PDB entry 8QMW | X-ray diffraction, 1.75 A resolution | chains B and F of the 8 polymer chains in the assembly

# Chain B
Name: RubisCO large subunit
Source organism: synthetic construct
Notes: EC 4.1.1.39
Chain sequence (457 residues; each row starts with the number of its first residue):
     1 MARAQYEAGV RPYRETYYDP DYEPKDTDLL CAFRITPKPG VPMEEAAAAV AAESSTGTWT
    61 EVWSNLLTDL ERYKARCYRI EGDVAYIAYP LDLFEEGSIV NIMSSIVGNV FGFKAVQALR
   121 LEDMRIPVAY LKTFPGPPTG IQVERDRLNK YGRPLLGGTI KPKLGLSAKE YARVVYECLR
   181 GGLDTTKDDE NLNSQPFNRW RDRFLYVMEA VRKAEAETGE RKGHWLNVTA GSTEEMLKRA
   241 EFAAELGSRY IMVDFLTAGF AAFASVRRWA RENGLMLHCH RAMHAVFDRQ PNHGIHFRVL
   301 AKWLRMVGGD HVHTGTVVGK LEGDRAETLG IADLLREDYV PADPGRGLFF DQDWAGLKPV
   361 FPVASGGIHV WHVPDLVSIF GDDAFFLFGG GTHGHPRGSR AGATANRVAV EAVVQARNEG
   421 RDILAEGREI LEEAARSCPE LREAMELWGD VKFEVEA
Unresolved in the structure: 1-4, 456-457
Modified residues: Lys187 (lysine nz-carboxylic acid; KCX)
Bound ions: Mg2+: Lys187, Asp189, Glu190 (together with 2-carboxyarabinitol-1,5-diphosphate)
Small-molecule neighbours:
  - 2-carboxyarabinitol-1,5-diphosphate (CAP), molecule 1: Glu53, Thr58, Trp59, Asn109
  - 2-carboxyarabinitol-1,5-diphosphate (CAP), molecule 2: Thr159, Lys161, Lys163, Lys187, Asp189, Glu190, His280, Arg281, His284, His313, Gly315, Lys320, Leu321, Ser365, Gly366, Gly367, Leu387, Phe388, Gly389, Gly390
What the authors report for this chain:
  - mutagenesis - L192I: decreased catalytic activity on AncSSU
  - mutagenesis - G158C: decreased catalytic activity on in the absence of AncSSU
  - mutagenesis - G158C/L192I: decreased catalytic activity on with AncSSU

# Chain F
Name: RubisCO small subunit
Source organism: synthetic construct
Chain sequence (105 residues; row label = number of the first residue in the row):
     1 MHTETFSYLP PLTDEEIKKQ VEYILKNGWI PGIEYTDEPG PHNSYWSFWK LPFFNAETAE
    61 EVMEELEACR EANPDCYIKI TGYDNIRQGQ VLSFVAYRPH HHHHH
Unresolved in the structure: 100-105

# Chain B / chain F interface
Pairs across the interface (50; chain B residue first):
  Ile141(B) - Arg87(F)
  Gln142(B) - Arg87(F)
  Arg145(B) - Arg87(F)
  Asn149(B) - Glu4(F)
  Asn149(B) - Asn43(F)
  Lys150(B) - Glu4(F)  salt bridge
  Tyr151(B) - Thr5(F)  hydrogen bond (backbone-side chain)
  Tyr151(B) - Gln90(F)
  Tyr151(B) - Leu92(F)
  Tyr151(B) - Ser93(F)  hydrogen bond (backbone-backbone)
  Gly152(B) - Val91(F)  hydrogen bond (backbone-backbone)
  Gly152(B) - Leu92(F)
  Arg153(B) - Glu4(F)  salt bridge
  Arg153(B) - Thr5(F)
  Gly181(B) - Tyr8(F)
  Gly182(B) - Tyr8(F)  hydrogen bond (backbone-side chain)
  Glu215(B) - Pro41(F)
  Thr218(B) - Met1(F)
  Thr218(B) - His2(F)  hydrogen bond (backbone-backbone)
  Gly219(B) - Met1(F)
  Gly219(B) - Pro41(F)
  Glu220(B) - His2(F)
  Glu220(B) - Thr3(F)
  Glu220(B) - Glu4(F)  hydrogen bond (side chain-backbone)
  Arg221(B) - Pro41(F)  hydrogen bond (side chain-backbone)
  Arg221(B) - Ser44(F)  hydrogen bond
  Asp383(B) - Arg87(F)  salt bridge
  Arg407(B) - Glu4(F)  hydrogen bond (side chain-backbone)
  Arg407(B) - Tyr8(F)
  Val408(B) - Tyr8(F)
  Glu411(B) - Glu4(F)
  Glu411(B) - Thr5(F)
  Glu411(B) - Phe6(F)  hydrogen bond (side chain-backbone)
  Glu411(B) - Ser7(F)  hydrogen bond (side chain-backbone)
  Glu411(B) - Tyr8(F)  hydrogen bond (side chain-backbone)
  Glu411(B) - Leu9(F)
  Ala412(B) - Leu9(F)
  Val414(B) - Phe6(F)  hydrophobic
  Gln415(B) - Phe6(F)
  Gln415(B) - Leu9(F)
  Gln415(B) - Leu12(F)
  Gln415(B) - Gln20(F)
  Arg417(B) - Tyr23(F)
  Asn418(B) - Gln20(F)  hydrogen bond
  Asn418(B) - Tyr23(F)  hydrogen bond
  Asn418(B) - Leu92(F)
  Glu419(B) - Glu16(F)
  Glu419(B) - Lys19(F)
  Glu419(B) - Gln20(F)
  Ser437(B) - Pro10(F)
Also at the interface, not in a pair above, chain B (31 interface residues in all): Leu148, Arg180, Asp184, Asp382, Thr404
Also at the interface, not in a pair above, chain F (26 interface residues in all): Gly40, His42, Lys79

# Overview
31 residues of chain B and 26 residues of chain F are in contact, with 14 hydrogen bonds and 3 salt bridges.
Polar pairs include Lys150(B)-Glu4(F), Arg153(B)-Glu4(F) and Asp383(B)-Arg87(F). The paper reports that L192I
of chain B reduces catalytic activity on AncSSU; G158C of chain B reduces catalytic activity on in the absence
of AncSSU.
Chain B is RubisCO large subunit and chain F is RubisCO small subunit, both from synthetic construct; the
structure, Non-obligately L8S8-complex forming RubisCO derived from ancestral sequence reconstruction and
rational engineering in L8S8 complex with ..., was determined by X-ray diffraction (same publication as 8QMV).
